PDB entry 1I6K | X-ray diffraction, 1.72 A resolution | chain A

# Chain A
Name: Tryptophanyl-tRNA synthetase
Source organism: Geobacillus stearothermophilus
Notes: EC 6.1.1.2
UniProt: P00953 (SYW_BACST); residues 1-328 here = UniProt positions 1-328
Amino-acid sequence (328 residues; numbered 1 to 328; the number before each row is that of its first residue):
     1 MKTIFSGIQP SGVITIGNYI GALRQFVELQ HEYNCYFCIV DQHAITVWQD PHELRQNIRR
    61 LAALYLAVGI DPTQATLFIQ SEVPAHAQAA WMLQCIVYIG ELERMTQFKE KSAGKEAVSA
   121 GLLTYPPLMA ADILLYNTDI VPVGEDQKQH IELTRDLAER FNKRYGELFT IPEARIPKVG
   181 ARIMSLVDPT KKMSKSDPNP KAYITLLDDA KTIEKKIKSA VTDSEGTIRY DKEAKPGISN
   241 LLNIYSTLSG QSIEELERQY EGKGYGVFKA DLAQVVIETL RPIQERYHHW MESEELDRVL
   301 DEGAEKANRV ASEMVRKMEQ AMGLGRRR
Disordered / not traced: 327-328
Construct notes: modified residue (1, 92, 105, 129, 184, 193, 291, 314, 318, 322)
Modified residues: Mse1, Mse92, Mse105, Mse129, Mse184, Mse193, Mse291, Mse314, Mse318, Mse322 (selenomethionine; parent Met)
Small-molecule neighbours: tryptophanyl-5'amp (TYM): Phe5, Ser6, Gly7, Ile8, Gln9, Gly17, Asn18, Gly21, Ala22, Val40, His43, Tyr125, Mse129, Asp132, Ile133, Val141, Pro142, Val143, Gly144, Asp146, Gln147, His150, Gly180, Ala181, Arg182, Ile183, Lys192, Mse193, Lys195
Swiss-Prot annotation at these positions:
  - motif: Pro10 to Asn18 ('HIGH' region), Lys192 to Ser196 ('KMSKS' region)
  - binding site (ATP): Gln9 to Ser11, Gly17, Asn18, Gly144 to Asp146, Ile183, Lys192 to Ser196
  - binding site (L-tryptophan): Asp132

# Overview
Bound to chain A: tryptophanyl-5'amp. From UniProt: 14 ATP-binding residues and L-tryptophan-binding residue
Asp132.
Chain A is Tryptophanyl-tRNA synthetase (Geobacillus stearothermophilus); the structure, 1.7 high resolution
experimental phases for tryptophanyl-tRNA synthetase complexed with tryptophanyl-5'AMP, was determined by
X-ray diffraction (same publication as 1I6L and 1I6M).
